5WFE - chains C and G of the 12 polymer chains in the assembly; structure by electron microscopy, 3.64 A resolution.

Chain C:
Protein: CRISPR-associated endonuclease Cas1
Organism: Escherichia coli K-12
Notes: EC 3.1.-.-
UniProt: Q46896 (CAS1_ECOLI); numbering as in UniProt (aligned over 1-305)
Chain sequence (305 residues; each row starts with the number of its first residue):
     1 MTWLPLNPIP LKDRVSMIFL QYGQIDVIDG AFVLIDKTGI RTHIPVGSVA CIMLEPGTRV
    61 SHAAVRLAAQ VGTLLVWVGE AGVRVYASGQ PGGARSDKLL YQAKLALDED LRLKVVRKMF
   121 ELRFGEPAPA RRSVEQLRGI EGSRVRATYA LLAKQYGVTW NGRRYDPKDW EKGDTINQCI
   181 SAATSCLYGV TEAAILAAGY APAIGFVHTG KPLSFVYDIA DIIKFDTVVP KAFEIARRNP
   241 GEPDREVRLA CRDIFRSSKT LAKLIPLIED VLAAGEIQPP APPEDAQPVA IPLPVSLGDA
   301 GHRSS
Unresolved in the structure: 1-15, 168-173, 278-305
Swiss-Prot annotation at these positions:
  - binding site (Mg(2+)): Glu-141, His-208, Asp-221
  - mutagenesis: Tyr-22 (Y22A: Slightly decreased spacer acquisition in vivo; Y22F: Nearly wild-type spacer acquisition in vivo), Arg-41 (R41E: Dramatically decreased spacer acquisition in vivo), Arg-59 (R59A: Loss of spacer acquisition in vivo, decreased protospacer binding; R59D: Dramatically decreased spacer acquisition in vitro, 250-fold decreased affinity for protospacer DNA), Arg-66 (R66D: Dramatically decreased spacer acquisition in vitro, 250-fold decreased affinity for protospacer DNA; R66E: Dramatically decreased spacer acquisition in vivo), Arg-84 (R84A: Decreased spacer acquisition in vivo; R84E: Dramatically decreased spacer acquisition in vivo), Glu-141 (E141A: No cleavage of any substrates, no restoration of UV or mitomycin C (MMC) resistance. Loss of spacer acquisition in vivo), Tyr-149 (Y149A: No effect on in vitro protospacer integration), Tyr-165 (Y165A: No effect on in vitro protospacer integration. Alone significantly decreased protospacer acquisition in vivo ...), Trp-170 (W170A: Alone significantly decreased protospacer acquisition in vivo. Decreased protospacer binding; in association with A-170), Thr-184 (T184A: No cleavage of any substrates), Tyr-188 (Y188A: Partial inhibition of cleavage. No effect on in vitro protospacer integration. Significantly decreased protospacer acquisition in vivo), His-208 (H208A: No cleavage of any substrates, no restoration of UV or MMC resistance. Loss of spacer acquisition in vivo), 13 further mutagenesis entries in UniProt
From the paper describing this entry:
  - binding site for the 62-nt DNA strand: Arg-117, Gln-136
  - binding site for the 95-nt DNA strand: Arg-131, Arg-132, Gln-136
  - mutagenesis - R112A, R131A, Q136A: decreased catalytic activity
  - catalytic residues: Glu-141 (proposed by the authors, not directly observed)
  - mutagenesis - R112E, R132A, R163A: abolished catalytic activity
  - mutagenesis - R138A: decreased catalytic activity on second-site integration
  - mutagenesis - R138A: increased catalytic activity on disintegration

Chain G:
Molecule: 28-nt DNA strand
Sequence (28 nucleotides; each row starts with the number of its first residue):
     1 AAACACCAGA ACGAGTAGTA AATTGGGC

Chain C / chain G interface:
Residue-residue contacts (33):
  Tyr-22(C) / DT23(G)  hydrogen bond to the base
  Pro-56(C) / DT24(G)  phosphate contact
  Gly-79(C) / DT24(G)  phosphate contact
  Glu-80(C) / DT23(G)  sugar contact
  Glu-80(C) / DT24(G)  hydrogen bond to the phosphate
  Val-83(C) / DT24(G)  phosphate contact
  Arg-84(C) / DT24(G)  phosphate contact
  Arg-84(C) / DG25(G)  salt bridge to the phosphate
  Tyr-86(C) / DT24(G)  hydrogen bond to the phosphate
  Tyr-86(C) / DG25(G)  hydrogen bond to the phosphate
  Arg-163(C) / DG27(G)  hydrogen bond to the phosphate
  Arg-163(C) / DC28(G)  salt bridge to the phosphate
  Tyr-165(C) / DG27(G)  base contact
  Asp-166(C) / DG27(G)  base contact
  Pro-167(C) / DG27(G)  base contact
  Asn-177(C) / DG27(G)  hydrogen bond to the base
  Gln-178(C) / DG26(G)  hydrogen bond to the base
  Gln-178(C) / DG27(G)  base contact
  Ser-181(C) / DG27(G)  hydrogen bond to the base
  Thr-184(C) / DG27(G)  sugar contact
  Thr-184(C) / DC28(G)  phosphate contact
  Ser-185(C) / DG26(G)  hydrogen bond to the phosphate
  Ser-185(C) / DG27(G)  hydrogen bond to the phosphate
  Tyr-188(C) / DG27(G)  phosphate contact
  Tyr-188(C) / DC28(G)  hydrogen bond to the phosphate
  His-208(C) / DC28(G)  hydrogen bond to the phosphate
  Tyr-217(C) / DC28(G)  hydrogen bond to the base
  Asp-244(C) / DG26(G)  hydrogen bond to the base
  Arg-245(C) / DA22(G)  salt bridge to the phosphate
  Arg-245(C) / DT23(G)  salt bridge to the phosphate
  Arg-248(C) / DT23(G)  salt bridge to the phosphate
  Arg-248(C) / DT24(G)  salt bridge to the phosphate
  Leu-249(C) / DT23(G)  phosphate contact
Other interface residues (no listed pair), chain C (24 interface residues in all): Lys-224

In short:
24 residues of chain C and 7 residues of chain G are in contact; the contacts include 14 hydrogen bonds and 6
salt bridges. Among the polar pairs are Tyr-22(C)/DT23(G), Asn-177(C)/DG27(G) and Gln-178(C)/DG26(G). The
paper reports the catalytic residue Glu-141(C); R112A, R131A and Q136A of chain C reduce catalytic activity; 7
substitutions were tested in all.
Chain C is CRISPR-associated endonuclease Cas1 (Escherichia coli K-12) and chain G is a 28-nt DNA strand; the
structure, Cas1-Cas2-IHF-DNA holo-complex, was determined by electron microscopy, deposited together with
5VVJ, 5VVK and 5VVL.
